7KJ1 - chains C and H of the 10 polymer chains in the assembly; structure by X-ray diffraction, 2.15 A resolution.

[Chain C (and H)]
Protein: Peroxiredoxin-2
Organism: Homo sapiens
Notes: EC 1.11.1.24; chain H of this document is another copy of the same molecule, construct and numbering; everything in this record applies to it too
UniProt: P32119 (PRDX2_HUMAN); residues 2-198 here = UniProt positions 2-198
Amino-acid sequence (197 residues; each row starts with the number of its first residue):
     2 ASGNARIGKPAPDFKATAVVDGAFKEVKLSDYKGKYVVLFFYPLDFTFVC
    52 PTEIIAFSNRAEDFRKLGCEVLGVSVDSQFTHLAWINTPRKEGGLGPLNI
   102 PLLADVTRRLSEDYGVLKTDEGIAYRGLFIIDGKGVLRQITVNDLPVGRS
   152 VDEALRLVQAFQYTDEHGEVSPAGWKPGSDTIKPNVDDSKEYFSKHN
Differences from the reference sequence: conflict S172 (Cys in P32119)

[Chain C / chain H interface]
Residue-residue contacts (29):
  L45(C) - S79(H)
  D46(C) - F81(H)
  F47(C) - F81(H)
  F47(C) - A85(H)  hydrophobic
  T48(C) - F81(H)
  F49(C) - F81(H)  hydrophobic
  D78(C) - T82(H)
  S79(C) - L45(H)
  F81(C) - D46(H)
  F81(C) - F47(H)
  F81(C) - T48(H)
  F81(C) - F49(H)  hydrophobic
  T82(C) - D78(H)
  T82(C) - T82(H)
  A85(C) - F47(H)  hydrophobic
  V107(C) - R109(H)  hydrogen bond (backbone-side chain)
  V107(C) - E122(H)
  V107(C) - G123(H)
  V107(C) - I124(H)  hydrophobic
  T108(C) - D121(H)
  T108(C) - E122(H)
  R109(C) - V107(H)  hydrogen bond (side chain-backbone)
  R109(C) - R109(H)
  D121(C) - T108(H)
  E122(C) - V107(H)
  E122(C) - T108(H)
  G123(C) - V107(H)
  G123(C) - T108(H)
  I124(C) - V107(H)  hydrophobic
Other interface residues (no listed pair), chain C (19 interface residues in all): V77, T120
Other interface residues (no listed pair), chain H (18 interface residues in all): V77

[Overview]
Chain C and chain H form an interface of 19 and 18 residues respectively, with 2 hydrogen bonds. The
hydrogen-bonded pair is V107(C)-R109(H).
Both chains are Peroxiredoxin-2 (Homo sapiens). Entry 7KJ1 (human peroxiredoxin 2 - C172S mutant) was
determined by X-ray diffraction (same publication as 7KIZ and 7KJ0).
